PDB entry 9MIY | electron microscopy, 2.72 A resolution | chains A and c of the 6 polymer chains in the assembly

Chain A:
Name: Pre-glycoprotein polyprotein GP complex
Source organism: Lassa virus Josiah
Reference sequence: P08669 (GLYC_LASSJ); numbering as in UniProt (aligned over 1-58)
Sequence (58 residues; each row starts with the number of its first residue):
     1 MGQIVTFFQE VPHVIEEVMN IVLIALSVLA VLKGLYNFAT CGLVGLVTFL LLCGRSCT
Unresolved in the structure: 1, 55-58

Chain c:
Name: Glycoprotein G2
Source organism: Lassa virus Josiah
Reference sequence: P08669 (GLYC_LASSJ); residues 260-491 here = UniProt positions 260-491
Sequence (232 residues; numbered 260 to 491; the number before each row is that of its first residue):
   260 GTFTWTLSDS EGKDTPGGYC LTRWMLIEAE LKCFGNTAVA KCNEKHDEEF CDMLRLFDFN
   320 KQAIQRLKAE AQMSIQLINK AVNALINDQL IMKNHLRDIM GIPYCNYSKY WYLNHTTTGR
   380 TSLPKCWLVS NGSYLNETHF SDDIEQQADN MITEMLQKEY MERQGKTPLG LVDLFVFSTS
   440 FYLISIFLHL VKIPTHRHIV GKSCPKPHRL NHMGICSCGL YKQPGVPVKW KR
Unresolved in the structure: 260-407, 456-491

Chain A / chain c interface:
Residue-residue contacts (6; chain A residue first):
  M19(A) with D432(c); F436(c), hydrophobic
  L26(A) with S439(c)
  K33(A) with F446(c)
  Y36(A) with F446(c), hydrophobic
  N37(A) with L449(c)
Other interface residues (no listed pair), chain A (7 interface residues in all): V22, L29
Other interface residues (no listed pair), chain c (8 interface residues in all): L442, I443, V450

In short:
Chain A and chain c form an interface of 7 and 8 residues respectively.
Here chain A is Pre-glycoprotein polyprotein GP complex and chain c is Glycoprotein G2, both from Lassa virus
Josiah. Entry 9MIY (Focused reconstruction of the transmembrane region of the Lassa virus spike complex) was
determined by electron microscopy, deposited together with 9R8U and 9MJ2.
